PDB entry 5UH5 | X-ray diffraction, 3.75 A resolution | chains C and F of the 9 polymer chains in the assembly

# Chain C
Molecule: DNA-directed RNA polymerase subunit beta
From: Mycobacterium tuberculosis (strain ATCC 25618 / H37Rv)
Notes: EC 2.7.7.6
UniProtKB: P9WGY9 (RPOB_MYCTU); numbering as in UniProt (aligned over 1-1178)
Chain sequence (1178 residues; row label = number of the first residue in the row):
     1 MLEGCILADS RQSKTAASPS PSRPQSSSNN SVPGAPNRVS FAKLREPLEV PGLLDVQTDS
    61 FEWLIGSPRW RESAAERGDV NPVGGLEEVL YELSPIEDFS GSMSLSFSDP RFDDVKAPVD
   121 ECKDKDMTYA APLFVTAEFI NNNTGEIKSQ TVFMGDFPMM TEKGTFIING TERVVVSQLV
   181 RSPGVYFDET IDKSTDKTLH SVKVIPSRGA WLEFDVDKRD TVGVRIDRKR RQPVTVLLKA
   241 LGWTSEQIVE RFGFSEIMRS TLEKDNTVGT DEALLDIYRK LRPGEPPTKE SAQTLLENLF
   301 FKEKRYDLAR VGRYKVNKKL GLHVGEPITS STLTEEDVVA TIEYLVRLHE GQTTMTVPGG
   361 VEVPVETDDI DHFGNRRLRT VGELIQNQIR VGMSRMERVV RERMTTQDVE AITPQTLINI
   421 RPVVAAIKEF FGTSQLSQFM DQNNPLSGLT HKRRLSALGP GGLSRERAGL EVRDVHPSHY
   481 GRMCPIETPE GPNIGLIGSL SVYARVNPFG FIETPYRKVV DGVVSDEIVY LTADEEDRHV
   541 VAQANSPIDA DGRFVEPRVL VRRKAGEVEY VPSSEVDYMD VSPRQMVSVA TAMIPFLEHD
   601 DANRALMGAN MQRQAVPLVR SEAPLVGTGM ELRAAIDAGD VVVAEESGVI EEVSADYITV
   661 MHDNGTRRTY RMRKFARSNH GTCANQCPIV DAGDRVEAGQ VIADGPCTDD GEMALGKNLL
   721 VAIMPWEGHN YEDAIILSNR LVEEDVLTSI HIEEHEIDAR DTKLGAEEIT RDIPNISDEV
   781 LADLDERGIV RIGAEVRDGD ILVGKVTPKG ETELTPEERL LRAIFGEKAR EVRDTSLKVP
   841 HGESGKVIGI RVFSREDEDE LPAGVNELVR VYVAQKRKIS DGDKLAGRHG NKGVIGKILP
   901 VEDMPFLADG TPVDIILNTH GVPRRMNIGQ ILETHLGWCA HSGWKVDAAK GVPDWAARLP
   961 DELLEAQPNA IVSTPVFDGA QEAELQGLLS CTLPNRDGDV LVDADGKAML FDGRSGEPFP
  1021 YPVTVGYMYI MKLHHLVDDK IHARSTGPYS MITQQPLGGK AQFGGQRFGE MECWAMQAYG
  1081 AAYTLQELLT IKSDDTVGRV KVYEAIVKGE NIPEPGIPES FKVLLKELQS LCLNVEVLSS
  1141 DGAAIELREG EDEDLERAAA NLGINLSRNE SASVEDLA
Not modelled in the structure: 1-27, 1154-1178
Swiss-Prot annotation at these positions:
  - natural variant: Val423 (V423A: In strain: vr1), Leu436 (L436P: In strain: vr2), Ser437 (S437T: In strain: vr3), Gln438 to Asp441 (sequence variant, change not given here; In strain: RJ49), Gln438 (Q438L: In strain: vr4), Phe439 (F439V: In strain: RJ37), Met440 to Asn443 (deletion: In strain: RJ55), Asp441 (D441V: In strain: vr3), Leu449 to Lys452 (sequence variant, change not given here; In strain: RJ48), His451 (H451D: In strain: vr5; H451L: In strain: SP28; H451N: In strain: vr6; H451P: In strain: vr8; H451Q: In strain: vr1; H451R: In strain: vr7), Ser456 (S456L: In strain: vr11 and RJ37; S456Q: In strain: vr9; S456W: In strain: vr10), Leu458 (L458P: In strain: vr12 and SP22)
  - mutagenesis: Glu138 (E138R: Weakens interaction with TRCF and CarD), Ile147 (I147A: Weakens interaction with TRCF and CarD), Lys148 (K148A: Does not affect association with TRCF, but weakens interaction with CarD), Ser149 (S149A: Does not affect association with TRCF, but weakens interaction with CarD)

# Chain F
Molecule: RNA polymerase sigma factor SigA
From: Mycobacterium tuberculosis (strain ATCC 25618 / H37Rv)
UniProtKB: P9WGI1 (SIGA_MYCTU); residue numbers follow UniProt; this construct covers 1-528
Chain sequence (528 residues; numbered 1 to 528; the number before each row is that of its first residue):
     1 MAATKASTAT DEPVKRTATK SPAASASGAK TGAKRTAAKS ASGSPPAKRA TKPAARSVKP
    61 ASAPQDTTTS TIPKRKTRAA AKSAAAKAPS ARGHATKPRA PKDAQHEAAT DPEDALDSVE
   121 ELDAEPDLDV EPGEDLDLDA ADLNLDDLED DVAPDADDDL DSGDDEDHED LEAEAAVAPG
   181 QTADDDEEIA EPTEKDKASG DFVWDEDESE ALRQARKDAE LTASADSVRA YLKQIGKVAL
   241 LNAEEEVELA KRIEAGLYAT QLMTELSERG EKLPAAQRRD MMWICRDGDR AKNHLLEANL
   301 RLVVSLAKRY TGRGMAFLDL IQEGNLGLIR AVEKFDYTKG YKFSTYATWW IRQAITRAMA
   361 DQARTIRIPV HMVEVINKLG RIQRELLQDL GREPTPEELA KEMDITPEKV LEIQQYAREP
   421 ISLDQTIGDE GDSQLGDFIE DSEAVVAVDA VSFTLLQDQL QSVLDTLSER EAGVVRLRFG
   481 LTDGQPRTLD EIGQVYGVTR ERIRQIESKT MSKLRHPSRS QVLRDYLD
Not modelled in the structure: 1-206

# Interface between chain C and chain F
Pairs across the interface (71; chain C residue first):
  Val152(C) - Gln388(F)
  Phe153(C) - Leu387(F)
  Phe153(C) - Gln388(F)  hydrogen bond (backbone-side chain)
  Phe153(C) - Gly391(F)
  Phe153(C) - Arg392(F)
  Asp156(C) - Glu393(F)
  Arg279(C) - Ala215(F)
  Arg282(C) - Arg229(F)
  Pro283(C) - Ser224(F)  hydrogen bond (backbone-side chain)
  Gly284(C) - Ala219(F)  hydrogen bond (backbone-backbone)
  Gly284(C) - Thr222(F)
  Gly284(C) - Ser224(F)
  Gly284(C) - Lys233(F)
  Glu285(C) - Ala219(F)
  Glu285(C) - Arg229(F)  salt bridge
  Pro287(C) - Leu212(F)
  Pro287(C) - Ala215(F)
  Pro287(C) - Arg216(F)
  Lys289(C) - Asp207(F)  hydrogen bond (side chain-backbone)
  Lys289(C) - Leu212(F)
  Arg398(C) - Lys308(F)  hydrogen bond (side chain-backbone)
  Arg398(C) - Arg309(F)  hydrogen bond (side chain-backbone)
  Arg398(C) - Thr311(F)
  Glu402(C) - Arg309(F)  salt bridge
  Gln415(C) - Gln388(F)
  Ile420(C) - Leu387(F)  hydrophobic
  Arg421(C) - Gly380(F)  hydrogen bond (side chain-backbone)
  Gln435(C) - Gly428(F)
  Arg465(C) - Asp429(F)
  Arg465(C) - Glu430(F)  salt bridge
  Thr815(C) - Phe453(F)
  Pro816(C) - Phe479(F)
  Pro816(C) - Gly480(F)
  Glu817(C) - Phe453(F)
  Glu817(C) - Leu456(F)
  Glu817(C) - Gln457(F)  hydrogen bond
  Glu817(C) - Leu460(F)
  Arg819(C) - Arg478(F)  hydrogen bond (side chain-backbone)
  Arg819(C) - Phe479(F)  hydrogen bond (side chain-backbone)
  Arg819(C) - Pro486(F)
  Leu820(C) - Leu460(F)  hydrophobic
  Leu820(C) - Val475(F)  hydrophobic
  Leu821(C) - Leu456(F)  hydrophobic
  Leu821(C) - Leu523(F)  hydrophobic
  Leu821(C) - Tyr526(F)
  Ile824(C) - Leu514(F)  hydrophobic
  Ile824(C) - Arg515(F)
  Ile824(C) - Leu523(F)  hydrophobic
  Phe825(C) - Ser518(F)
  Phe825(C) - Leu523(F)
  Phe825(C) - Arg524(F)
  Phe825(C) - Leu527(F)  hydrophobic
  Glu827(C) - Arg524(F)  salt bridge
  Glu827(C) - Leu527(F)
  Arg855(C) - Leu411(F)
  Glu860(C) - Pro396(F)
  Ala863(C) - Leu411(F)
  Pro1048(C) - Glu440(F)
  Tyr1049(C) - Asp441(F)  hydrogen bond (backbone-backbone)
  Ser1050(C) - Asp441(F)
  Met1051(C) - Ile439(F)  hydrophobic
  Met1051(C) - Asp441(F)
  Gln1054(C) - Asp441(F)  hydrogen bond
  Leu1057(C) - Asp437(F)
  Leu1057(C) - Glu440(F)
  Val1100(C) - Val451(F)
  Tyr1103(C) - Ala447(F)  hydrophobic
  Tyr1103(C) - Val448(F)  hydrophobic
  Glu1104(C) - Val451(F)
  Val1107(C) - Val451(F)  hydrophobic
  Lys1108(C) - Leu455(F)
Interface residues without a listed pair, chain C (52 interface residues in all): Lys116, Pro132, Glu272, Leu275, Ile418, Val424, Asn775, Ala823, Thr1046, Gly1058, Gln1062, Arg1099
Interface residues without a listed pair, chain F (60 interface residues in all): Ser209, Ala211, Glu220, Arg384, Gln415, Phe438, Ala444, Val445, Thr454, Asp458, Leu481, Met511, Asp528

# Summary
The interface between chain C and chain F involves 52 residues on one side and 60 on the other; the contacts
include 12 hydrogen bonds and 4 salt bridges. Polar contacts include Glu285(C)-Arg229(F), Glu402(C)-Arg309(F)
and Arg465(C)-Glu430(F).
Chain C is DNA-directed RNA polymerase subunit beta and chain F is RNA polymerase sigma factor SigA, both from
Mycobacterium tuberculosis (strain ATCC 25618 / H37Rv); the structure, Crystal structure of Mycobacterium
tuberculosis transcription initiation complex containing 3 nt of RNA, was determined by X-ray diffraction
(same publication as 5UH6, 5UH8, 5UH9, 5UHA, 5UHB, 5UHC and 4 further entries).
